PDB entry 7P71 | X-ray diffraction, 2.60 A resolution | chains A and C

Chain A:
Molecule: Membrane-associated guanylate kinase, WW and PDZ domain-containing protein 1, Annexin A2
Organism: Homo sapiens
UniProtKB: chimeric construct of Q96QZ7, P07355: residues 455-558 from Q96QZ7 (MAGI1_HUMAN) positions 455-558 (same numbers); residues 561-878 from P07355 positions 22-339 (UniProt number = residue number - 539)
Sequence (427 residues; each row starts with the number of its first residue):
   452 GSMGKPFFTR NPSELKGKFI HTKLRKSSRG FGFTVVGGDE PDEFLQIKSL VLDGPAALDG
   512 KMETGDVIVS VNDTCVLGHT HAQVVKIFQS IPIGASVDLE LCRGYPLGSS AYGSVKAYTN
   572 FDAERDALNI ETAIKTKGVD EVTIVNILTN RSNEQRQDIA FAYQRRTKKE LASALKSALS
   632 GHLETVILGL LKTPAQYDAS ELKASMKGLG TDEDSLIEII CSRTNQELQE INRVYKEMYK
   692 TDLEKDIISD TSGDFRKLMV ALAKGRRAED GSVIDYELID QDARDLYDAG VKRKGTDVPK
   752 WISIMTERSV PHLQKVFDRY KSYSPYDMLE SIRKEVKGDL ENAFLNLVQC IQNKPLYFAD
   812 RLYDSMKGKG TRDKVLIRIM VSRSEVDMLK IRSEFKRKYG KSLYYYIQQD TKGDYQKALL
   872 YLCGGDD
Unresolved in the structure: 452-455
Construct notes: expression tag (452-454); linker (559-560); conflict Glu605 (Ala66 in P07355)
UniProt features mapped onto this chain:
  - modified residue: Tyr563 (Phosphotyrosine), Ser565 (Phosphoserine), Lys588 (N6-acetyllysine), Lys691 (N6-acetyllysine), Ser723 (Phosphoserine), Tyr738 (Phosphotyrosine), Lys766 (N6-acetyllysine)
  - cross-link: Lys588 (Glycyl lysine isopeptide (Lys-Gly) (interchain with G-Cter in SUMO1))
Metal / ion sites: Ca2+ site 1: Lys627, Leu630, Glu635; Ca2+ site 2: Gly741, Arg744, Gly746, Glu786; Ca2+ site 3: Met817, Gly819, Gly821, Asp861; Ca2+ site 4: Thr822, Asp824 (together with citric acid)

Chain C:
Molecule: Protein E6
UniProtKB: P27228 (VE6_HPV35); numbering as in UniProt (aligned over 141-149)
Sequence (13 residues; row label = number of the first residue in the row):
   137 TDDSKPTRRE TEV
Unresolved in the structure: 137-142
Construct notes: linker (137-140)
UniProt features mapped onto this chain:
  - motif: Thr147 to Val149 (PDZ-binding domain)

Chain A / chain C interface:
Residue-residue contacts - 22 pairs, chain A then chain C:
  Gly481(A) - Val149(C)
  Phe482(A) - Val149(C)  hydrogen bond (backbone-backbone)
  Gly483(A) - Val149(C)  hydrogen bond (backbone-backbone)
  Phe484(A) - Glu148(C)
  Phe484(A) - Val149(C)  hydrogen bond (backbone-backbone)
  Thr485(A) - Thr147(C)
  Thr485(A) - Glu148(C)  hydrogen bond
  Val486(A) - Glu146(C)
  Val486(A) - Thr147(C)  hydrogen bond (backbone-backbone)
  Val486(A) - Val149(C)  hydrophobic
  Val487(A) - Arg145(C)
  Gly488(A) - Arg145(C)
  Gly489(A) - Arg145(C)  hydrogen bond (backbone-side chain)
  Asp490(A) - Arg144(C)  salt bridge
  Asp490(A) - Arg145(C)  salt bridge
  Glu491(A) - Arg144(C)  salt bridge
  Glu494(A) - Arg144(C)  salt bridge
  Lys499(A) - Glu146(C)  salt bridge
  His532(A) - Arg145(C)
  His532(A) - Thr147(C)  hydrogen bond
  Val536(A) - Thr147(C)
  Phe539(A) - Val149(C)  hydrophobic
Also at the interface, not in a pair above, chain A (19 interface residues in all): Arg480, Val502, Gln540

Summary:
Chain A and chain C form an interface of 19 and 6 residues respectively; the contacts include 7 hydrogen bonds
and 5 salt bridges. Polar pairs include Asp490(A)-Arg144(C), Asp490(A)-Arg145(C) and Glu491(A)-Arg144(C).
Lys627(A), Leu630(A) and Glu635(A) coordinate Ca2+ site 1.
Chain A is Membrane-associated guanylate kinase, WW and PDZ domain-containing protein 1, Annexin A2 (Homo
sapiens) and chain C is Protein E6; the structure, The PDZ domain of MAGI1_2 complexed with the PDZ-binding
motif of HPV35-E6, was determined by X-ray diffraction together with 7P70, 7P72, 7P73 and 7P74 from the same
study.
